Entry 6N4I (X-ray diffraction, 3.54 A resolution); this record covers chains D and H of the 8 polymer chains in the assembly.

== Chain D ==
Molecule: Nav1.7 VSD2-NavAb channel chimera protein
Source organism: Homo sapiens
Amino-acid sequence (288 residues; row label = number of the first residue in the row):
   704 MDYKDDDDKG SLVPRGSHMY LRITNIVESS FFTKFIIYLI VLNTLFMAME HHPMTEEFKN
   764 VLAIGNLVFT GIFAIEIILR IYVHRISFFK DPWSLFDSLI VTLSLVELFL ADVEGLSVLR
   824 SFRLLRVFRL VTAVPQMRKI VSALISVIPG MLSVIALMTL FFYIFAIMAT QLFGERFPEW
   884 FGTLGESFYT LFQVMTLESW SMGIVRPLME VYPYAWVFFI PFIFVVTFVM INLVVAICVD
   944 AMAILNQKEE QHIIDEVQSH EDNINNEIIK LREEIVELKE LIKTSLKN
Unresolved in the structure: 704-719, 945-991
Residues lining bound ligands:
  - 6OU ([(2R)-1-[2-azanylethoxy(oxidanyl)phosphoryl]oxy-3-hexadecanoyloxy-propan-2-yl] (Z)-octadec-9-enoate), molecule 1: Met752, Glu753, His754
  - 6OU, molecule 2: Gly818, Leu819, Ser820
  - 6OU, molecule 3: Ile858, Met861, Thr862, Phe865, Gly888, Glu889, Phe891, Tyr892, Phe895
  - 6OU, molecule 4: Leu875, Phe876, Val914, Tyr915, Pro916, Tyr917, Ala918, Phe921
  - 6OU, molecule 5: Met912, Trp919, Ile923, Phe927
From the paper describing this entry:
  - mutagenesis - A766L: unchanged binding to Beta/omega-theraphotoxin-Tp2a (chain H)
  - mutagenesis - I767A: decreased binding to Beta/omega-theraphotoxin-Tp2a (chain H)
  - binding site for 6OU: Ile767

== Chain H ==
Molecule: Beta/omega-theraphotoxin-Tp2a
Source organism: Thrixopelma pruriens
UniProtKB: P83476 (TXPR2_THRPR); residue numbers follow UniProt; this construct covers 1-30
Amino-acid sequence (30 residues; row label = number of the first residue in the row):
     1 YCQKWMWTCD SERKCCEGMV CRLWCKKKLW
Disulfide bonds: Cys2-Cys16, Cys9-Cys21, Cys15-Cys25
Swiss-Prot annotation at these positions:
  - region: Lys26 to Trp30 (Flexible tail region important for ability to inhibit Nav channel), Leu29, Trp30 (Hydrophobic dyad that anchors the toxin into the membrane while positioning it over the S3 helix of Nav1.7/SCN9A)
  - site: Trp5 (Part of an aromatic-rich surface that anchors the toxin toward the membrane core relative to lipid headgroups bound along the pore module of Nav1.7/SCN9A), Trp7 (Part of an aromatic-rich surface that anchors the toxin toward the membrane core relative to lipid headgroups bound along the pore module of Nav1.7/SCN9A), Arg22 (Electrostatic gating-modifier of Nav1.7/SCN9A that antagonizes outward gating-charge movement through direct electrostatic repulsion), Trp24 (Part of an aromatic-rich surface that anchors the toxin toward the membrane core relative to lipid headgroups bound along the pore module of Nav1.7/SCN9A), Lys26 (Antagonizes outward gating-charge movement of Nav1.7/SCN9A through direct electrostatic repulsion), Trp30 (Part of an aromatic-rich surface that anchors the toxin toward the membrane core relative to lipid headgroups bound along the pore module of Nav1.7/SCN9A)
  - mutagenesis: Tyr1 (Y1A: No change in binding affinity with Nav1.5/SCN5A; Y1GPY: Important increase in selectivity for Nav1.7/SCN9A; derivative JNJ63955918), Gln3 (Q3A: No change in binding affinity with Nav1.5/SCN5A), Lys4 (K4R: In K/R; 30-fold decrease in ability to inhibit Nav1.7/SCN9A, and change in ability to bind membranes; when associated with R-14; R-26; R-27 and R-28. In K/R,E17K ...), Trp5 (W5A: At least 10-fold decrease in affinity with Nav1.5/SCN5A; W5Y: 290-fold decrease in ability to inhibit Nav1.7/SCN9A, and decrease in ability to bind membranes), Met6 (M6A: At least 10-fold decrease in affinity with Nav1.5/SCN5A), Trp7 (W7A: At least 10-fold decrease in affinity with Nav1.5/SCN5A; W7Q: Important increase in selectivity for Nav1.7/SCN9A; derivative JNJ63955918 ...), Thr8 (T8A: No change in binding affinity with Nav1.5/SCN5A), Asp10 (D10A: No change in binding affinity with Nav1.5/SCN5A), Ser11 (S11A: No change in binding affinity with Nav1.5/SCN5A), Glu12 (E12A: No change in binding affinity with Nav1.5/SCN5A. 5-fold increase in ability to inhibit sodium channel Nav1.7/SCN9A. No change in activity towards Nav1.7/SCN9A; when associated with L-19), Lys14 (K14R: In K/R; 30-fold decrease in ability to inhibit Nav1.7/SCN9A, and change in ability to bind membranes; when associated with R-4; R-26; R-27 and R-28. In K/R,E17K ...), Glu17 (E17K: No change in ability to inhibit Nav1.7/SCN9A, and change in ability to bind membranes. In K/R,E17K ...), 8 further mutagenesis entries in UniProt
From the paper describing this entry:
  - binding site for 6OU: Thr8

== Interface between chain D and chain H ==
Contacting residue pairs (15):
  Ile767(D) - Leu23(H)  hydrophobic
  Glu810(D) - Lys26(H)  salt bridge
  Leu811(D) - Trp24(H)  hydrogen bond (backbone-side chain)
  Leu811(D) - Lys26(H)  hydrogen bond (backbone-side chain)
  Phe812(D) - Trp5(H)  hydrophobic
  Phe812(D) - Met6(H)  hydrophobic
  Phe812(D) - Lys26(H)
  Phe812(D) - Lys27(H)  hydrogen bond (backbone-backbone)
  Leu813(D) - Lys26(H)
  Leu813(D) - Lys27(H)
  Ala814(D) - Lys27(H)  hydrogen bond (backbone-backbone)
  Ala814(D) - Lys28(H)
  Asp815(D) - Arg22(H)  salt bridge
  Val816(D) - Lys28(H)
  Arg823(D) - Arg22(H)
Other interface residues (no listed pair), chain H (9 interface residues in all): Leu29
The authors on this interface:
  - hot spots on chain H (mutagenesis) - R22D (300-fold), R22E (300-fold), R22Q, K26E: decreased binding to Nav1.7 VSD2-NavAb channel chimera protein (chain D)
  - hot spots on chain H (mutagenesis) - K26R (2- to 10-fold): increased binding to Nav1.7 VSD2-NavAb channel chimera protein (chain D)

== Summary ==
Chain D and chain H each contribute 9 residues to their interface, with 4 hydrogen bonds and 2 salt bridges.
Polar pairs include Glu810(D)-Lys26(H), Asp815(D)-Arg22(H) and Leu811(D)-Trp24(H). From the paper: a binding
site for 6OU at Ile767(D) and Thr8(H); R22D, R22E and R22Q of chain H, among others, reduce binding to Nav1.7
VSD2-NavAb channel chimera protein (chain D); 7 substitutions were tested in all.
Here chain D is Nav1.7 VSD2-NavAb channel chimera protein (Homo sapiens) and chain H is
Beta/omega-theraphotoxin-Tp2a (Thrixopelma pruriens). Entry 6N4I (Structural basis of Nav1.7 inhibition by a
gating-modifier spider toxin) was determined by X-ray diffraction, deposited together with 6N4Q and 6N4R.
